PDB entry 7PFU | electron microscopy, 5.00 A resolution (low resolution: residue-level contacts below are approximate; hydrogen-bond / salt-bridge calls are withheld) | chains C and J of the 20 polymer chains in the assembly

[Chain C]
Protein: Histone H2A type 1-B/E
Source organism: Homo sapiens
Reference sequence: P04908 (H2A1B_HUMAN); residues 0-129 here correspond to UniProt positions 1-130 (UniProt number = residue number + 1)
Amino-acid sequence (147 residues; numbered -17 to 129; the number before each row is that of its first residue; numbers below 1 keep their minus sign (His-17 is residue -17)):
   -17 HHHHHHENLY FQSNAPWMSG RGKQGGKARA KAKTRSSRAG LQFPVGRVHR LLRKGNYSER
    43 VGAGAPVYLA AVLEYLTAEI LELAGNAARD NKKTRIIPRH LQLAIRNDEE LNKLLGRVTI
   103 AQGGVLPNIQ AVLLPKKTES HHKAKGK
Unresolved in the structure: -17 to 9, 119-129
Construct notes: expression tag (-17 to -1)
Curated features (UniProtKB/Swiss-Prot):
  - modified residue: Ser1 (N-acetylserine), Arg3 (Citrulline), Lys5 (N6-(2-hydroxyisobutyryl)lysine), Lys9 (N6-(2-hydroxyisobutyryl)lysine), Lys13 (N6-(beta-hydroxybutyryl)lysine), Lys36 (N6-(2-hydroxyisobutyryl)lysine), Lys74 (N6-(2-hydroxyisobutyryl)lysine), Lys75 (N6-(2-hydroxyisobutyryl)lysine), Lys95 (N6-(2-hydroxyisobutyryl)lysine), Gln104 (N5-methylglutamine), Lys118 (N6-(2-hydroxyisobutyryl)lysine), Lys119 (N6-crotonyllysine), Thr120 (Phosphothreonine), Lys125 (N6-crotonyllysine)
  - cross-link (Glycyl lysine isopeptide (Lys-Gly)): Lys13 (interchain with G-Cter in ubiquitin), Lys15 (interchain with G-Cter in ubiquitin), Lys119 (interchain with G-Cter in ubiquitin)

[Chain J]
Molecule: 828-nt DNA strand
Source organism: synthetic construct
Sequence (828 nucleotides; numbered 1 to 828; the number before each row is that of its first residue):
     1 ATCTACATGC ACTTACATGC ACTTACATGC ACAGGATGTA TATATGTGAC ACGTGCCTGG
    61 AGACTAGGGA GTAATCCCCT TGGCGGTTAA AACGCGGGGG ACAGCGCGTA CGTGCGTTTA
   121 AGCGGTGCTA GAGCTGTCTA CGACCAATTG AGCGGCCTCG GCACCGGGAT TCTCCAGTGG
   181 CCAGTGGCGG CCAGTGGCGG CCAGAGTACT TACATGCACT TACATGCACT TACATGCACA
   241 GGATGTATAT ATGTGACACG TGCCTGGAGA CTAGGGAGTA ATCCCCTTGG CGGTTAAAAC
   301 GCGGGGGACA GCGCGTACGT GCGTTTAAGC GGTGCTAGAG CTGTCTACGA CCAATTGAGC
   361 GGCCTCGGCA CCGGGATTCT CCAGTGGCCA GTGGCGGCCA GTGGCGGCCA GAGTACTTAC
   421 ATGCACTTAC ATGCACTTAC ATGCACAGGA TGTATATATG TGACACGTGC CTGGAGACTA
   481 GGGAGTAATC CCCTTGGCGG TTAAAACGCG GGGGACAGCG CGTACGTGCG TTTAAGCGGT
   541 GCTAGAGCTG TCTACGACCA ATTGAGCGGC CTCGGCACCG GGATTCTCCA GTGGCCAGTG
   601 GCGGCCAGTG GCGGCCAGAG TACTTACATG CACTTACATG CACTTACATG CACAGGATGT
   661 ATATATGTGA CACGTGCCTG GAGACTAGGG AGTAATCCCC TTGGCGGTTA AAACGCGGGG
   721 GACAGCGCGT ACGTGCGTTT AAGCGGTGCT AGAGCTGTCT ACGACCAATT GAGCGGCCTC
   781 GGCACCGGGA TTCTCCAGTG GCCAGTGGCG GCCAGTGGCG GCCAGGAT
Unresolved in the structure: 1-222, 400-636, 814-828

[Interface between chain C and chain J]
Residue-residue contacts (20; chain C residue first):
  Arg11(C) - DA768(J)
  Arg11(C) - DT769(J)
  Lys13(C) - DG771(J)
  Arg29(C) - DG773(J)
  Arg29(C) - DC774(J)
  His31(C) - DA764(J)
  Glu41(C) - DA764(J)
  Arg42(C) - DC762(J)
  Arg42(C) - DG763(J)
  Arg42(C) - DA764(J)
  Val43(C) - DG763(J)
  Val43(C) - DA764(J)
  Gly44(C) - DG763(J)
  Ala45(C) - DG763(J)
  Lys75(C) - DC783(J)
  Lys75(C) - DA784(J)
  Thr76(C) - DG782(J)
  Thr76(C) - DC783(J)
  Arg77(C) - DG782(J)
  Arg77(C) - DC783(J)
Also at the interface, not in a pair above, chain C (15 interface residues in all): Ala14, Thr16, Arg35
Also at the interface, not in a pair above, chain J (13 interface residues in all): DT770, DA772

[Summary]
15 residues of chain C face 13 of chain J across their interface.
Chain C is Histone H2A type 1-B/E (Homo sapiens) and chain J is an 828-nt DNA strand (synthetic construct);
the structure, Nucleosome stack of the 4x207 nucleosome array containing H1, was determined by electron
microscopy (same publication as 7PET, 7PEU, 7PEV, 7PEW, 7PEX, 7PEY and 16 further entries).
